PDB entry 8FND | electron microscopy, 3.00 A resolution | chains A and C of the 12 polymer chains in the assembly

# Chain A (and C)
Molecule: Lamina-associated polypeptide 2, isoform alpha, Integrase chimera
Organism: Homo sapiens
Notes: EC 2.7.7.-, 3.1.-.-; chain C of this document is another copy of the same molecule, construct and numbering; everything in this record applies to it too
UniProtKB: chimeric construct of P42166, P12497: residues -53 to -3 from P42166 (LAP2A_HUMAN) positions 50-100 (UniProt number = residue number + 103); residues 1-288 from P12497 positions 1148-1435 (UniProt number = residue number + 1147)
Chain sequence (364 residues; numbered -75 to 288; the number before each row is that of its first residue; numbers below 1 keep their minus sign (Gly-75 is residue -75)):
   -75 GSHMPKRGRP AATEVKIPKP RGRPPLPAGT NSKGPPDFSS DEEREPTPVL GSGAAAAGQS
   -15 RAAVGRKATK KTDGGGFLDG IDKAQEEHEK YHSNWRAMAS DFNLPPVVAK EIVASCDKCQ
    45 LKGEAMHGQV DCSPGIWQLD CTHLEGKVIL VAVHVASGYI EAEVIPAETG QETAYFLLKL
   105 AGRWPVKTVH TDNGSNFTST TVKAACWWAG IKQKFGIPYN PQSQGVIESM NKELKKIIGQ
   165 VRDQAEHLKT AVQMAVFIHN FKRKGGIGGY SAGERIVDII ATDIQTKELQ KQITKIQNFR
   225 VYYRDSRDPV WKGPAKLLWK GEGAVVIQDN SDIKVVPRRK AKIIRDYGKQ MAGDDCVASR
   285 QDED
Disordered / not traced: -75 to 0, 229-235, 269-288 (chain C: -75 to 211, 278-288)
Differences from the reference sequence: expression tag (-75 to -54); conflict Gln-17 (Arg86 in P42166); linker (-2 to 0); engineered mutation Lys138 (Glu1285 in P12497)
Swiss-Prot annotation at these positions:
  - modified residue: Thr-46 (Phosphothreonine), Ser-44 (Phosphoserine), Ser-37 (Phosphoserine), Ser-36 (Phosphoserine), Thr-29 (Phosphothreonine), Ser-24 (Phosphoserine), Arg-15 (Omega-N-methylarginine)
  - zinc finger: Asp3 to Gln44 (Integrase-type)
  - DNA-binding region: Phe223 to Asp270 (Integrase-type)
  - binding site (Zn(2+)): His12, His16, Cys40, Cys43
  - binding site (Mg(2+)): Asp64, Asp116, Glu152
Ion coordination: Zn2+: His12, His16, Cys40, Cys43; Mg2+ site 1: Asp64, Asp116 (together with Dolutegravir); Mg2+ site 2: Asp64, Glu152 (together with Dolutegravir)
Small-molecule neighbours: Dolutegravir: Asp64, Cys65, Asp116, Asn117, Gly118, Tyr143, Pro145, Gln146, Glu152, Asn155
What the authors report for this chain:
  - binding site for the 27-nt DNA strand: Lys138
  - mutagenesis - G140A (3- to 5-fold), G140S (3- to 5-fold), Q148H (5- to 10-fold), Q148K (5- to 10-fold), Q148R (5- to 10-fold): decreased catalytic activity
  - mutagenesis - E138K: unchanged catalytic activity
  - catalytic residues: Glu152 (citing earlier work)
  - mutagenesis - E138K/G140A/Q148K (1.0 kcal/mol): decreased binding to DTG (from molecular simulation)

# How chain A and chain C interact
Residue-residue contacts - 55 pairs, chain A then chain C:
  Met50(A) - Arg231(C)
  Gln53(A) - Arg228(C)
  Gln53(A) - Asp229(C)  hydrogen bond (side chain-backbone)
  Gln53(A) - Ser230(C)
  Gln53(A) - Asp232(C)  hydrogen bond (side chain-backbone)
  Gln53(A) - Lys264(C)  hydrogen bond
  Asp55(A) - Arg263(C)
  Cys56(A) - Trp235(C)  hydrophobic
  Cys56(A) - Arg263(C)  hydrogen bond (side chain-backbone)
  Cys56(A) - Lys264(C)
  Cys56(A) - Ala265(C)
  Ser57(A) - Arg262(C)
  Ser57(A) - Arg263(C)
  Pro58(A) - Arg262(C)
  Ala80(A) - Lys266(C)
  Ile191(A) - Tyr226(C)  hydrogen bond (backbone-side chain)
  Ile191(A) - Ile268(C)  hydrophobic
  Gly192(A) - Asp270(C)
  Tyr194(A) - Asp270(C)
  Tyr194(A) - Tyr271(C)  hydrogen bond (side chain-backbone)
  Asp202(A) - Ile268(C)
  Asp202(A) - Arg269(C)
  Asp202(A) - Asp270(C)  hydrogen bond (side chain-backbone)
  Asp202(A) - Tyr271(C)  hydrogen bond
  Ala205(A) - Tyr271(C)
  Thr206(A) - Phe223(C)
  Thr206(A) - Ile267(C)
  Thr206(A) - Ile268(C)
  Asp207(A) - Lys244(C)  salt bridge
  Gln209(A) - Phe223(C)
  Thr210(A) - Ile220(C)
  Thr210(A) - Phe223(C)
  Thr210(A) - Lys244(C)
  Leu213(A) - Gln216(C)
  Leu213(A) - Lys219(C)
  Leu213(A) - Ile220(C)  hydrophobic
  Leu213(A) - Phe223(C)  hydrophobic
  Gln214(A) - Trp243(C)
  Gln214(A) - Lys244(C)  hydrogen bond (side chain-backbone)
  Gln216(A) - Gln216(C)
  Ile217(A) - Leu213(C)  hydrophobic
  Ile217(A) - Gln216(C)
  Ile220(A) - Leu213(C)  hydrophobic
  Gln221(A) - Leu213(C)
  Gln221(A) - Ile217(C)
  Leu242(A) - Trp243(C)  hydrophobic
  Trp243(A) - Gln221(C)
  Trp243(A) - Leu242(C)
  Trp243(A) - Ile257(C)  hydrophobic
  Glu246(A) - Gln252(C)  hydrogen bond
  Val250(A) - Val250(C)  hydrophobic
  Val250(A) - Ile257(C)  hydrophobic
  Ile257(A) - Val259(C)  hydrophobic
  Val259(A) - Ile257(C)  hydrophobic
  Val259(A) - Val259(C)  hydrophobic
Interface residues without a listed pair, chain A (35 interface residues in all): Glu48, Val54, Val79, Ile203, Thr218, Ala248, Gln252
Interface residues without a listed pair, chain C (34 interface residues in all): Pro233, Leu241, Gly272

# In short
Chain A and chain C form an interface of 35 and 34 residues respectively; the contacts include 10 hydrogen
bonds and 1 salt bridge. Polar pairs include Asp207(A)-Lys244(C), Gln53(A)-Asp229(C) and Gln53(A)-Asp232(C).
The paper reports the catalytic residue Glu152(A); G140A, G140S and Q148H of chain A, among others, reduce
catalytic activity; 7 substitutions were tested in all.
Both chains are Lamina-associated polypeptide 2, isoform alpha, Integrase chimera (Homo sapiens). Entry 8FND
(Structure of E138K HIV-1 intasome with Dolutegravir bound) was determined by electron microscopy (same
publication as 8FNG, 8FNH, 8FNJ, 8FNL, 8FNM, 8FNO, 8FNP and 8FNQ).
